PDB entry 6OK4 | X-ray diffraction, 2.40 A resolution | chains A and D of the 4 polymer chains in the assembly

# Chain A (and D)
Molecule: Glyceraldehyde-3-phosphate dehydrogenase
Organism: Chlamydia trachomatis (strain D/UW-3/Cx)
Notes: EC 1.2.1.12; fragment: ChtrB.00839.a.B1; chain D of this document is another copy of the same molecule, construct and numbering; everything in this record applies to it too
UniProt: P0CE13 (G3P_CHLTR); numbering as in UniProt (aligned over 1-334)
Sequence (342 residues; row label = number of the first residue in the row; numbers below 1 keep their minus sign (Met-7 is residue -7)):
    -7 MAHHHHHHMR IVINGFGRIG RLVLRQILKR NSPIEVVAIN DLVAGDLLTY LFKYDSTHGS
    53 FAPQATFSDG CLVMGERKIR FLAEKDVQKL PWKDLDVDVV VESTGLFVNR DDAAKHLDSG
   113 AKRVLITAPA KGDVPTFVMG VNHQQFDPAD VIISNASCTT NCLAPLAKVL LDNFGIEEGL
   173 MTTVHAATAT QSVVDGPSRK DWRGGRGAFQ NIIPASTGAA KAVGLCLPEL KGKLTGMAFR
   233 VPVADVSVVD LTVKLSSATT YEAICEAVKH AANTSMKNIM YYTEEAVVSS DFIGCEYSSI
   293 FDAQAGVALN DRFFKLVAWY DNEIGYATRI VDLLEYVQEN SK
Not modelled in the structure: -7 to -2, 333-334
Construct notes: expression tag (-7 to 0); engineered mutation Ile71 (Val in P0CE13), Arg72 (His in P0CE13), Ala105 (Val in P0CE13), Ile292 (Val in P0CE13)
Residues lining bound ligands: NAD (nicotinamide-adenine-dinucleotide): Asn6, Gly7, Phe8, Gly9, Arg10, Ile11, Gly12, Asn32, Asp33, Leu34, Glu76, Lys77, Ser95, Thr96, Gly97, Leu98, Phe99, Thr119, Ala120, Cys150, Thr180, Ala181, Asn314, Glu315, Tyr318
Curated features (UniProtKB/Swiss-Prot):
  - active site: Cys150 (Nucleophile)
  - binding site (NAD(+)): Arg10, Ile11, Asp33, Lys77, Thr119, Asn314
  - binding site (D-glyceraldehyde 3-phosphate): Ser149 to Thr151, Thr180, Thr209, Gly210, Arg232
  - site: His177 (Activates thiol group during catalysis)
What the authors report for this chain:
  - catalytic residues: Cys150
  - binding site for NAD: Leu34, Cys150

# Chain A / chain D interface
Residue-residue contacts (8; chain A residue first):
  Tyr42(A) with Ala278(D), hydrogen bond (side chain-backbone)
  Tyr46(A) with Glu277(D), hydrogen bond; Asp283(D)
  Ser48(A) with Ser282(D), hydrogen bond
  Glu277(A) with Tyr46(D), hydrogen bond
  Ala278(A) with Tyr42(D), hydrogen bond (backbone-side chain)
  Ser282(A) with Ser48(D), hydrogen bond
  Asp283(A) with Tyr46(D)
Other interface residues (no listed pair), chain A (9 interface residues in all): Asp47, Val280
Other interface residues (no listed pair), chain D (8 interface residues in all): Asp47

# In short
Chain A and chain D form an interface of 9 and 8 residues respectively; the contacts include 6 hydrogen bonds.
Among the polar pairs are Tyr42(A)-Ala278(D), Tyr46(A)-Glu277(D) and Ser48(A)-Ser282(D). Chain A binds NAD.
The paper reports the catalytic residue Cys150(A); a binding site for NAD at Leu34(A) and Cys150(A).
Both chains are Glyceraldehyde-3-phosphate dehydrogenase (Chlamydia trachomatis (strain D/UW-3/Cx)). Entry
6OK4 (Crystal Structure of Glyceraldehyde-3-phosphate dehydrogenase (GAPDH) from Chlamydia trachomatis with
bound NAD) was determined by X-ray diffraction together with 5VMT from the same study.
